PDB entry 8HI1 | electron microscopy, 3.09 A resolution | chains D and G of the 8 polymer chains in the assembly

Chain D:
Protein: CRISPR-associated endonuclease Cas1
Source organism: Streptococcus thermophilus DGCC 7710
Notes: EC 3.1.-.-
Chain sequence (318 residues; row label = number of the first residue in the row; numbers below 1 keep their minus sign (Gly-4 is residue -4)):
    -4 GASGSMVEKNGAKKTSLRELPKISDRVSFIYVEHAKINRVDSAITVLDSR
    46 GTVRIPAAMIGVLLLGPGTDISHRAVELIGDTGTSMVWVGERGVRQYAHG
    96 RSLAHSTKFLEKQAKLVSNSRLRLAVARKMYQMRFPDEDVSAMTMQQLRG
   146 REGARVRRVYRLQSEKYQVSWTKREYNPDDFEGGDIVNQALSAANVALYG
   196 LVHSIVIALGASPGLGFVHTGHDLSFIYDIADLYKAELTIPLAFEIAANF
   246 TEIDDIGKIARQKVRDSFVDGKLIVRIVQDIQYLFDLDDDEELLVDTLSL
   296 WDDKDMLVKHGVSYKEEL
Disordered / not traced: -4 to 3, 153-180, 247-252, 282-313

Chain G:
Molecule: 38-nt DNA strand
Sequence (38 nucleotides; each row starts with the number of its first residue):
     1 AAACACCAGAACGAGTAGTAAATTGATGTTGTCTTGCT
Disordered / not traced: 27-38

Interface between chain D and chain G:
Contacting residue pairs (11; chain D residue first):
  Asn5(D) with DC4(G), phosphate contact; DA5(G), sugar contact
  Gly6(D) with DC4(G), phosphate contact; DA5(G), hydrogen bond to the phosphate
  Asn33(D) with DA3(G), phosphate contact
  Arg34(D) with DA3(G), hydrogen bond to the phosphate; DC4(G), salt bridge to the phosphate
  Val35(D) with DC4(G), phosphate contact
  Asp36(D) with DC4(G), phosphate contact
  Ser37(D) with DC4(G), hydrogen bond to the phosphate
  Ser67(D) with DA3(G), hydrogen bond to the phosphate
Other interface residues (no listed pair), chain D (9 interface residues in all): Arg69
Other interface residues (no listed pair), chain G (4 interface residues in all): DA2

In short:
9 residues of chain D face 4 of chain G across their interface, with 4 hydrogen bonds and 1 salt bridge. Polar
pairs include Gly6(D)-DA5(G), Arg34(D)-DA3(G) and Ser37(D)-DC4(G).
Here chain D is CRISPR-associated endonuclease Cas1 (Streptococcus thermophilus DGCC 7710) and chain G is a
38-nt DNA strand. Entry 8HI1 (Streptococcus thermophilus Cas1-Cas2- prespacer ternary complex) was determined
by electron microscopy together with 8H18 and 8H2F from the same study.
